5ZW5 - chains A and B; structure by X-ray diffraction, 2.40 A resolution.

Chain A (and B):
Protein: AimR transcriptional regulator
Source organism: Bacillus phage SPbeta
Notes: chain B of this document is another copy of the same molecule, construct and numbering; everything in this record applies to it too
Reference sequence: O64094 (AIMR_BPSPB); numbering as in UniProt (aligned over 1-386)
Amino-acid sequence (390 residues; row label = number of the first residue in the row):
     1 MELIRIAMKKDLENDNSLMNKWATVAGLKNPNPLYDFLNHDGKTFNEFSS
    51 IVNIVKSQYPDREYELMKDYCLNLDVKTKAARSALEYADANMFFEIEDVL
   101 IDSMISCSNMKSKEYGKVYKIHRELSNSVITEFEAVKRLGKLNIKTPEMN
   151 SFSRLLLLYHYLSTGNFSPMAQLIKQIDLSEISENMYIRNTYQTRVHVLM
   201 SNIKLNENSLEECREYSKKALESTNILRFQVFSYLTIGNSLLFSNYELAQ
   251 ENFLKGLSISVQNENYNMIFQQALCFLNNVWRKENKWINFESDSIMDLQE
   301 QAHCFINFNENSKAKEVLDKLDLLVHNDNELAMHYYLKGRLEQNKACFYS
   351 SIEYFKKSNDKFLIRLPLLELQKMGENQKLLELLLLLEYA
Differences from the reference sequence: expression tag (387-390)
Covalent attachments: covalent link Asp322-Gln378

Chain A / chain B interface:
Residue-residue contacts (29; chain A residue first):
  Ala346(A) with Asn377(B); Lys379(B)
  Tyr349(A) with Asn377(B); Leu380(B), hydrophobic; Leu383(B)
  Ser350(A) with Lys379(B)
  Ile352(A) with Leu383(B), hydrophobic
  Glu353(A) with Lys379(B), salt bridge; Leu383(B)
  Asn377(A) with Tyr349(B)
  Lys379(A) with Ala346(B); Tyr349(B); Ser350(B); Glu353(B), salt bridge
  Leu380(A) with Tyr349(B), hydrophobic; Leu380(B), hydrophobic
  Leu383(A) with Tyr349(B); Glu353(B); Leu384(B), hydrophobic
  Leu384(A) with Leu383(B), hydrophobic
  Leu387(A) with Lys356(B); Leu387(B), hydrophobic; Glu388(B); Tyr389(B)
  Glu388(A) with Leu387(B); Glu388(B), hydrogen bond (backbone-backbone); Ala390(B)
  Tyr389(A) with Leu387(B)
  Ala390(A) with Glu388(B)
Also at the interface, not in a pair above, chain A (15 interface residues in all): Lys356
Also at the interface, not in a pair above, chain B (15 interface residues in all): Ile352

Summary:
Chain A and chain B each contribute 15 residues to their interface, with 1 hydrogen bond and 2 salt bridges.
Polar pairs include Glu353(A)-Lys379(B) and Glu388(A)-Glu388(B).
Both chains are AimR transcriptional regulator (Bacillus phage SPbeta). Entry 5ZW5 (Structure of SeMet-spAimR)
was determined by X-ray diffraction together with 5ZVV, 5ZVW and 5ZW6 from the same study.
